8XX6 - chains R and A of the 7 polymer chains in the assembly; structure by electron microscopy, 2.99 A resolution.

# Chain R
Molecule: C-X-C chemokine receptor type 2
From: Homo sapiens
Reference sequence: P25025 (CXCR2_HUMAN); residue numbers follow UniProt; this construct covers 2-360
Amino-acid sequence (416 residues; each row starts with the number of its first residue; numbers below 1 keep their minus sign (Met-55 is residue -55)):
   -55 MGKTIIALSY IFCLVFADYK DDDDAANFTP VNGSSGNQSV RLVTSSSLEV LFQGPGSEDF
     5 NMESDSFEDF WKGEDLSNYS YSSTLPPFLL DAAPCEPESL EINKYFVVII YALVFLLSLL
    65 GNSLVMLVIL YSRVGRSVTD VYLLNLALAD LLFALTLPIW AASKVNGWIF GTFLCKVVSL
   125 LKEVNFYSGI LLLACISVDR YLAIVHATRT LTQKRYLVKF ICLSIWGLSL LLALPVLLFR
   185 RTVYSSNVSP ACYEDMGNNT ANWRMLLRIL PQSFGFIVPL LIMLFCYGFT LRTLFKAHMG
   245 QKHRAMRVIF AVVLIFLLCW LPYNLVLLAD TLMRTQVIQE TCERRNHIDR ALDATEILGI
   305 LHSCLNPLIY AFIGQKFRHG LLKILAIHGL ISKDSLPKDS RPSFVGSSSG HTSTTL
Unresolved in the structure: -55 to 27, 331-360
Differences from the reference sequence: initiating methionine (-55); expression tag (-54 to 1)
Disulfides: Cys39-Cys286, Cys119-Cys196
Curated features (UniProtKB/Swiss-Prot):
  - site: Asp35, Ala36 (Microbial infection: Cleavage)
  - modified residue (Phosphoserine): Ser347, Ser351, Ser352, Ser353
  - glycosylation: Asn22 (N-linked (GlcNAc...) asparagine)

# Chain A
Molecule: Guanine nucleotide-binding protein G(o) subunit alpha
From: Homo sapiens
Reference sequence: P09471 (GNAO_HUMAN); numbering as in UniProt; present here: 4-56, 182-231, 242-354
Amino-acid sequence (240 residues; each row starts with the number of its first residue; note: 126 numbers in that range are skipped by the numbering (no residue carries them; nothing is unmodelled there); numbers below 1 keep their minus sign (Met-11 is residue -11)):
   -11 MGHHHHHHEN LYFQGTLSAE ERAALERSKA IEKNLKEDGI SAAKDVKLLL LGADNSGKST
    49 IVKQMKII
   173 HGGSGGSGGT TGIVETHFTF KNLHFRLFDV GGQRSERKKW IHCFEDVTAI IFCVDLSDY
   242 NRMHESLMLF DSICNNKFFI DTSIILFLNK KDLFGEKIKK SPLTICFPEY TGPNTYEDAA
   302 AYIQAQFESK NRSPNKEIYC HMTCATDTNN AQVIFDAVTD IIIANNLRGC GLY
Unresolved in the structure: -11 to 3, 173-182
Differences from the reference sequence: initiating methionine (-11); expression tag (-10 to 3); engineered mutation Asp42 (Gly in P09471), Asn43 (Glu in P09471), Asp227 (Ala in P09471), Asp230 (Gly in P09471), Ala332 (Ile in P09471), Ile335 (Val in P09471); linker (174-181)
Curated features (UniProtKB/Swiss-Prot):
  - region: Lys35 to Ala41, Ser44 to Thr48 (G1 motif), Phe197 to Arg206 (G3 motif), Ile266 to Asp273 (G4 motif), Thr324 to Thr329 (G5 motif)
  - binding site (GTP): Lys46, Ser47, Thr48, Asn270, Asp273, Cys325
  - binding site (Mg(2+)): Ser47, Thr182
  - natural variant: Gly40 (G40R: In DEE17 and NEDIM; G40W: Found in a patient with intractable early-onset epilepsy), Ser47 (S47G: In NEDIM), Gln52 (Q52P: Found in a patient with intractable early-onset epilepsy; Q52R: In DEE17), Ile56 (I56T: In NEDIM), Thr191 to Phe197 (deletion: In DEE17), Gly203 (G203R: In DEE17), Arg209 (R209C: In DEE17 and NEDIM; R209G: In NEDIM; R209H: In NEDIM; R209L: In NEDIM), Glu246 (E246G: In NEDIM; E246K: In NEDIM), Ile279 (I279N: In DEE17)
  - modified residue: Gln205 (5-glutamyl histamine), Cys351 (ADP-ribosylcysteine)
  - lipidation: Cys351 (S-palmitoyl cysteine)
  - mutagenesis: Cys351 (C351A: Strong loss of binding to ADGRG3)

# Chain R / chain A interface
Contacting residue pairs (29):
  Thr83(R) - Gly350(A)
  Thr83(R) - Cys351(A)
  Arg144(R) - Cys351(A)
  Arg144(R) - Leu353(A)
  Ala147(R) - Asn347(A)  hydrogen bond (backbone-side chain)
  Ala147(R) - Cys351(A)  hydrophobic
  Ile148(R) - Ile344(A)
  Ile148(R) - Leu348(A)  hydrophobic
  Ile148(R) - Leu353(A)  hydrophobic
  Ala151(R) - Ile343(A)  hydrophobic
  Ala151(R) - Ile344(A)  hydrophobic
  Ala151(R) - Asn347(A)
  Thr152(R) - Leu195(A)
  Thr152(R) - Thr340(A)
  Gln157(R) - Ala31(A)
  Arg159(R) - Cys351(A)
  Leu238(R) - Leu348(A)  hydrophobic
  Ala241(R) - Asp341(A)
  His242(R) - Asp341(A)
  Met243(R) - Asp341(A)
  Met243(R) - Ile344(A)  hydrophobic
  Met243(R) - Leu348(A)  hydrophobic
  Gln245(R) - Ala345(A)
  Gln245(R) - Tyr354(A)
  Arg248(R) - Tyr354(A)
  Ala249(R) - Leu348(A)  hydrophobic
  Val252(R) - Leu353(A)
  Gly318(R) - Gly352(A)
  Gln319(R) - Tyr354(A)
Interface residues without a listed pair, chain R (21 interface residues in all): Ser81, Ile253, Ile317
Interface residues without a listed pair, chain A (16 interface residues in all): Asn316, Arg349

# Overview
21 residues of chain R face 16 of chain A across their interface; the contacts include 1 hydrogen bond. Its
one hydrogen-bonded contact is Ala147(R)-Asn347(A). UniProt lists 6 GTP-binding residues, Mg2+-binding
residues Ser47(A) and Thr182(A) and one mutagenesis site on chain A.
Here chain R is C-X-C chemokine receptor type 2 and chain A is Guanine nucleotide-binding protein G(o) subunit
alpha, both from Homo sapiens. Entry 8XX6 (Structure of CXCR2 bound to CXCL8 (CXCR2-CXCL8-Go Full map)) was
determined by electron microscopy together with 8XVU, 8XWA, 8XWF, 8XWM, 8XWN, 8XWS and 6 further entries from
the same study.
